PDB entry 8U6X | X-ray diffraction, 2.44 A resolution | chains A and C of the 3 polymer chains in the assembly

# Chain A
Protein: DNA ligase
From: Neisseria gonorrhoeae MS11
Reference sequence: D6HB39 (D6HB39_NEIGO); residues 1-250 here correspond to UniProt positions 25-274 (UniProt number = residue number + 24)
Amino-acid sequence (279 residues; each row starts with the number of its first residue; numbers below 1 keep their minus sign (Met-22 is residue -22)):
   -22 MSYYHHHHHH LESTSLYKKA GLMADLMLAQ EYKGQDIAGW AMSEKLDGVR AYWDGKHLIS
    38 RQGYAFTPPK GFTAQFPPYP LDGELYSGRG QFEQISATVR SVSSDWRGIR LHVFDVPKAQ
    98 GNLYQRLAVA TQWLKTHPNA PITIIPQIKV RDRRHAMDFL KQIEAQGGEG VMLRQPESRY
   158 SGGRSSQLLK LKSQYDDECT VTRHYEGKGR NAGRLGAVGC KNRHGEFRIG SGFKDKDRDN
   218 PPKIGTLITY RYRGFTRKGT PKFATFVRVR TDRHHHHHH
Unresolved in the structure: -22 to 0, 248-256
Construct notes: initiating methionine (-22); expression tag (-21 to 0, 251-256)
Disulfide bonds: Cys176-Cys197
Covalent attachments: adenosine monophosphate (AMP) linked to Lys22
Small-molecule neighbours: adenosine monophosphate (AMP): Ser20, Glu21, Leu23, Arg27, Glu61, Phe91, Ile122, Met149, Leu165, Lys167
From the paper describing this entry:
  - binding site for adenosine monophosphate: Lys22
  - catalytic residues: Lys22
  - contacts within the chain: Glu141-Ser170, Gln171-Arg230
  - binding site for the 21-nt DNA strand: Arg205, Lys211, Lys239

# Chain C
Molecule: 21-nt DNA strand
Sequence (21 nucleotides; row label = number of the first residue in the row; numbers below 1 keep their minus sign (DA-11 is residue -11)):
   -11 ATTGCGACCC CACTATCGGA A
Unresolved in the structure: -11 to 0, 7-9

# How chain A and chain C interact
Contacting residue pairs (15):
  Gly184(A) - DT4(C)  phosphate contact
  Lys185(A) - DA3(C)  phosphate contact
  Lys185(A) - DT4(C)  salt bridge to the phosphate
  Gly186(A) - DA3(C)  phosphate contact
  Arg187(A) - DT2(C)  phosphate contact
  Arg187(A) - DA3(C)  hydrogen bond to the phosphate
  Asn188(A) - DA3(C)  hydrogen bond to the phosphate
  Asn188(A) - DT4(C)  phosphate contact
  Gly193(A) - DT4(C)  sugar contact
  Ala194(A) - DC5(C)  phosphate contact
  Arg205(A) - DC5(C)  salt bridge to the phosphate
  Gly207(A) - DT4(C)  phosphate contact
  Lys239(A) - DG6(C)  hydrogen bond to the phosphate
  Phe240(A) - DG6(C)  hydrogen bond to the phosphate
  Ala241(A) - DG6(C)  phosphate contact
Also at the interface, not in a pair above, chain A (14 interface residues in all): Thr233, Pro238

# Summary
14 residues of chain A and 5 residues of chain C are in contact; the contacts include 4 hydrogen bonds and 2
salt bridges. Polar pairs include Arg187(A)-DA3(C), Asn188(A)-DA3(C) and Lys239(A)-DG6(C). Covalently linked
adenosine monophosphate: at Lys22(A). From the paper: the catalytic residue Lys22(A); a binding site for the
21-nt DNA strand at Arg205(A), Lys211(A) and Lys239(A).
Here chain A is DNA ligase (Neisseria gonorrhoeae MS11) and chain C is a 21-nt DNA strand. Entry 8U6X
(ATP-dependent DNA ligase Lig E from Neisseria gonorrhoeae) was determined by X-ray diffraction.
